Entry 1R5U (X-ray diffraction, 4.50 A resolution (low resolution: residue-level contacts below are approximate; hydrogen-bond / salt-bridge calls are withheld)); this record covers chains C and K of the 11 polymer chains in the assembly.

# Chain C
Molecule: DNA-directed RNA polymerase II 45 kDa polypeptide
Organism: Saccharomyces cerevisiae
Notes: EC 2.7.7.6
UniProt: P16370 (RPB3_YEAST); numbering as in UniProt (aligned over 1-318)
Chain sequence (318 residues; row label = number of the first residue in the row):
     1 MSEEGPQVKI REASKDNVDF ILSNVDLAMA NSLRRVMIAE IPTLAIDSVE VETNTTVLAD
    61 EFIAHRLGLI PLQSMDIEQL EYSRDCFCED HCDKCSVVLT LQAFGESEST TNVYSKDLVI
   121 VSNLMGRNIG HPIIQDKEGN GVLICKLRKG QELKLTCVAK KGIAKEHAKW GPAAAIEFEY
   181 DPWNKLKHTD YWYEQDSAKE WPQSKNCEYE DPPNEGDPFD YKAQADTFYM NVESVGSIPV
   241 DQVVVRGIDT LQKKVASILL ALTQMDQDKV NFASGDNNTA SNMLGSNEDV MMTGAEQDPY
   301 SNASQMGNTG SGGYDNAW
Unresolved in the structure: 1-2, 269-318
Metal / ion sites: Zn2+: C86, C88, C92, C95
UniProt features mapped onto this chain:
  - binding site (Zn(2+)): C86, C88, C92, C95
  - modified residue: S2 (N-acetylserine)
  - natural variant: A30 (A30D: In mutant RPB3-1)
  - mutagenesis: K9 (K9E: Transcript termination readthrough)

# Chain K
Molecule: DNA-directed RNA polymerase II 13.6 kDa polypeptide
Organism: Saccharomyces cerevisiae
Notes: EC 2.7.7.6
UniProt: P38902 (RPB11_YEAST); residue numbers follow UniProt; this construct covers 1-120
Chain sequence (120 residues; numbered 1 to 120; the number before each row is that of its first residue):
     1 MNAPDRFELF LLGEGESKLK IDPDTKAPNA VVITFEKEDH TLGNLIRAEL LNDRKVLFAA
    61 YKVEHPFFAR FKLRIQTTEG YDPKDALKNA CNSIINKLGA LKTNFETEWN LQTLAADDAF
Unresolved in the structure: 115-120
UniProt features mapped onto this chain:
  - mutagenesis: E108 (E108G/V: Transcript termination readthrough; E108K: Transcript termination readthrough. Lethal), L111 (L111P: Transcript termination readthrough), L114 (L114P: Transcript termination readthrough)

# Interface between chain C and chain K
Residue-residue contacts (69; chain C residue first):
  E3(C) - T103(K)
  E3(C) - N104(K)
  E4(C) - N96(K)
  E4(C) - A100(K)
  P6(C) - K97(K)
  P6(C) - L101(K)
  P6(C) - N104(K)
  Q7(C) - N104(K)
  V8(C) - L101(K)
  V8(C) - F105(K)
  V8(C) - E108(K)
  I10(C) - E108(K)
  I10(C) - W109(K)
  I10(C) - Q112(K)
  A13(C) - W109(K)
  A13(C) - L114(K)
  S14(C) - W109(K)
  S14(C) - L114(K)
  V18(C) - W109(K)
  F20(C) - F105(K)
  A28(C) - N44(K)
  A28(C) - A48(K)
  M29(C) - L45(K)
  M29(C) - I94(K)
  M29(C) - L98(K)
  S32(C) - T41(K)
  S32(C) - L45(K)
  R35(C) - D39(K)
  R35(C) - H40(K)
  R35(C) - T41(K)
  V36(C) - T41(K)
  R84(C) - F10(K)
  R84(C) - L11(K)
  A164(C) - R6(K)
  K165(C) - R6(K)
  K165(C) - L9(K)
  K165(C) - F10(K)
  K165(C) - D39(K)
  E166(C) - R6(K)
  E166(C) - F10(K)
  H167(C) - R6(K)
  D241(C) - F105(K)
  D241(C) - W109(K)
  V244(C) - F105(K)
  I248(C) - L98(K)
  I248(C) - L101(K)
  I248(C) - K102(K)
  D249(C) - K102(K)
  L251(C) - L45(K)
  L251(C) - L98(K)
  Q252(C) - I95(K)
  Q252(C) - L98(K)
  Q252(C) - G99(K)
  Q252(C) - K102(K)
  K254(C) - E38(K)
  K254(C) - L42(K)
  V255(C) - C91(K)
  V255(C) - I94(K)
  V255(C) - I95(K)
  A256(C) - I95(K)
  I258(C) - L19(K)
  I258(C) - L42(K)
  L259(C) - N92(K)
  A261(C) - L19(K)
  L262(C) - L19(K)
  L262(C) - L87(K)
  L262(C) - K88(K)
  M265(C) - L19(K)
  D266(C) - K88(K)
Also at the interface, not in a pair above, chain C (43 interface residues in all): G5, K9, R11, L22, L33, E40, I163, V245
Also at the interface, not in a pair above, chain K (38 interface residues in all): F7, I21, F35, K84, E106

# Overview
43 residues of chain C and 38 residues of chain K are in contact. C86(C), C88(C), C92(C) and C95(C) coordinate
Zn2+. UniProt lists 4 Zn2+-binding residues and one mutagenesis site on chain C; 3 mutagenesis sites on chain
K.
Chain C is DNA-directed RNA polymerase II 45 kDa polypeptide and chain K is DNA-directed RNA polymerase II
13.6 kDa polypeptide, both from Saccharomyces cerevisiae; the structure, RNA polymerase II tfiib complex, was
determined by X-ray diffraction.
